Entry 3A5C (X-ray diffraction, 4.51 A resolution (low resolution: residue-level contacts below are approximate; hydrogen-bond / salt-bridge calls are withheld)); this record covers chains B and D of the 8 polymer chains in the assembly.

# Chain B
Name: V-type ATP synthase alpha chain
From: Thermus thermophilus
Notes: EC 3.6.3.14
Reference sequence: Q56403 (VATA_THET8); residues 1-578 here = UniProt positions 1-578
Amino-acid sequence (578 residues; each row starts with the number of its first residue):
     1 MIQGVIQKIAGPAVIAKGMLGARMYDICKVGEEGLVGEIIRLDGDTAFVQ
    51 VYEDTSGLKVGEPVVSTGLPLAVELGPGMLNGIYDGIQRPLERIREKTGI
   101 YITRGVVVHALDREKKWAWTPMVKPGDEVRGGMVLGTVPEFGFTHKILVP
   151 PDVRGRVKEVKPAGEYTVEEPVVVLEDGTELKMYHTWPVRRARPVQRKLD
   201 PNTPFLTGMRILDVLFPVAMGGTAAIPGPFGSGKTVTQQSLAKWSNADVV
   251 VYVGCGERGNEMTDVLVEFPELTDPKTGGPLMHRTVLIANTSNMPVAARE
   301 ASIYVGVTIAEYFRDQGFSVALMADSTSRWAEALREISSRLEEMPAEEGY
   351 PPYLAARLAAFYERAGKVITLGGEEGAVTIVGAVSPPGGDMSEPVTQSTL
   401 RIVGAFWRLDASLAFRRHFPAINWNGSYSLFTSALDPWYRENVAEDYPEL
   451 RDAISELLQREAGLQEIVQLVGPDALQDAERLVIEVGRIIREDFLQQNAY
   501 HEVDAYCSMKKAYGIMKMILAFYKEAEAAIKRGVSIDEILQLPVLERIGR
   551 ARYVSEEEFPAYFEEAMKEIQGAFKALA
Disordered / not traced: 92-107, 578

# Chain D
Name: V-type ATP synthase beta chain
From: Thermus thermophilus
Notes: EC 3.6.3.14
Reference sequence: Q56404 (VATB_THET8); residue numbers follow UniProt; this construct covers 1-478
Amino-acid sequence (478 residues; row label = number of the first residue in the row):
     1 MDLLKKEYTGITYISGPLLFVENAKDLAYGAIVDIKDGTGRVRGGQVIEV
    51 SEEYAVIQVFEETTGLDLATTSVSLVEDVARLGVSKEMLGRRFNGIGKPI
   101 DGLPPITPEKRLPITGLPLNPVARRKPEQFIQTGISTIDVMNTLVRGQKL
   151 PIFSGSGLPANEIAAQIARQATVRPDLSGEGEKEEPFAVVFAAMGITQRE
   201 LSYFIQEFERTGALSRSVLFLNKADDPTIERILTPRMALTVAEYLAFEHD
   251 YHVLVILTDMTNYCEALREIGAAREEIPGRRGYPGYMYTDLATIYERAGV
   301 VEGKKGSVTQIPILSMPDDDRTHPIPDLTGYITEGQIQLSRELHRKGIYP
   351 PIDPLPSLSRLMNNGVGKGKTREDHKQVSDQLYSAYANGVDIRKLVAIIG
   401 EDALTENDRRYLQFADAFERFFINQGQQNRSIEESLQIAWALLSMLPQGE
   451 LKRISKDHIGKYYGQKLEEIWGAPQALD
Disordered / not traced: 1-6, 176-182, 464-478
From the paper describing this entry:
  - catalytic residues: Arg360 (by similarity / conservation)

# Interface between chain B and chain D
Contacting residue pairs (19; chain B residue first):
  Lys8(B) - Glu52(D)
  Ile9(B) - Val50(D)
  Ile9(B) - Ser51(D)
  Ile9(B) - Glu52(D)
  Ala10(B) - Glu49(D)
  Ala10(B) - Val50(D)
  Gly11(B) - Ile48(D)
  Gly11(B) - Glu49(D)
  Gly11(B) - Val50(D)
  Pro12(B) - Ile48(D)
  Pro12(B) - Glu49(D)
  Ser56(B) - Gly30(D)
  Arg258(B) - Tyr331(D)
  Thr263(B) - Ala123(D)
  Thr263(B) - Arg124(D)
  Thr263(B) - Arg125(D)
  Thr263(B) - Lys126(D)
  Leu266(B) - Arg124(D)
  Ser292(B) - Ala292(D)
Interface residues without a listed pair, chain B (19 interface residues in all): Lys59, Val60, Gly259, Asn260, Val267, Asn293, Glu336, Ser339, Glu342
Interface residues without a listed pair, chain D (22 interface residues in all): Leu27, Tyr29, Ala31, Pro127, Gly147, Arg274, Ile277, Gly285, Glu296, Ala298

# In short
Chain B and chain D form an interface of 19 and 22 residues respectively. From the paper: the catalytic
residue Arg360(D).
Chain B is V-type ATP synthase alpha chain and chain D is V-type ATP synthase beta chain, both from Thermus
thermophilus; the structure, Inter-subunit interaction and quaternary rearrangement defined by the central
stalk of prokaryotic V1-ATPase, was determined by X-ray diffraction (same publication as 3A5D).
